7FLD - chains A and B; structure by X-ray diffraction, 1.51 A resolution.

Chain A:
Protein: Pre-mRNA-splicing factor 8
Organism: Saccharomyces cerevisiae S288C
UniProt: P33334 (PRP8_YEAST); numbering as in UniProt (aligned over 1836-2090)
Chain sequence (258 residues; each row starts with the number of its first residue):
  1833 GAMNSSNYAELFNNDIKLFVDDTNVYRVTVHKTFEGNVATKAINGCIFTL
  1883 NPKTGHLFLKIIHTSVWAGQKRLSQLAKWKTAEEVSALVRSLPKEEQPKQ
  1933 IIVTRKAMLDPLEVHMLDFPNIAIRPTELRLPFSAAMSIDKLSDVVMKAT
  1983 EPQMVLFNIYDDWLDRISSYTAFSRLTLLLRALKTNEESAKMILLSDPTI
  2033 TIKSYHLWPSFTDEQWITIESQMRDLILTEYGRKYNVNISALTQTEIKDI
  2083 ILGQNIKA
Disordered / not traced: 2070-2090
Differences from the reference sequence: expression tag (1833-1835)
Ligand contacts: VQ2 ([4-(diethylcarbamoyl)phenyl]boronic acid): Ile1848, Leu1850, Asn1883, Thr1886, Phe1890, Leu1924, Glu1928, Pro1930

Chain B:
Protein: A1 cistron-splicing factor AAR2
Organism: Saccharomyces cerevisiae S288C
UniProt: P32357 (AAR2_YEAST); aligned to UniProt positions 1-317 over residues 1-317
Chain sequence (308 residues; row label = number of the first residue in the row; note: 13 numbers in that range are skipped by the numbering (no residue carries them; nothing is unmodelled there); numbers below 1 keep their minus sign (Gly-3 is residue -3)):
    -3 GAMAMNTVPFTSAPIEVTIGIDQYSFNVKENQPFHGIKDIPIGHVHVIHF
    47 QHADNSSMRYGYWFDCRMGNFYIQYDPKDGLYKMMEERDGAKFENIVHNF
    97 KERQMMVSYPKIDEDDTWYNLTEFVQMDKIRKIVRKDENQFSYVDSSMTT
   147 VQENEL
   166 SSSSSDPAHSLNYTVINFKSREAIRPGHEMEDFLDKSYYLNTVMLQGIFK
   216 NSSNYFGELQFAFLNAMFFGNYGSSLQWHAMIELICSSATVPKHMLDKLD
   266 EILYYQIKTLPEQYSDILLNERVWNICLYSSFQKNSLHNTEKIMENKYPE
   316 LL
Disordered / not traced: -3 to 0, 166-169
Differences from the reference sequence: expression tag (-3 to 0); conflict Ser166 (Leu153 in P32357), Ser167 (Lys154 in P32357), Ser170 (Asp in P32357)
Curated features (UniProtKB/Swiss-Prot):
  - region: Leu261 to Ile282 (Leucine-zipper)
  - modified residue: Ser253 (Phosphoserine), Thr274 (Phosphothreonine)

Interface between chain A and chain B:
Residue-residue contacts - 17 pairs, chain A then chain B:
  Gln1907(A) - Met195(B)
  Gln1907(A) - Leu199(B)
  Leu1908(A) - Met195(B)  hydrophobic
  Trp1911(A) - Glu194(B)
  Trp1911(A) - Met195(B)  hydrophobic
  Trp1911(A) - Phe198(B)  hydrophobic
  Asp1942(A) - Lys184(B)  salt bridge
  Asp1942(A) - Phe198(B)
  Glu1945(A) - Lys184(B)  salt bridge
  Val1946(A) - Ile189(B)  hydrophobic
  Val1946(A) - Glu194(B)
  Val1946(A) - Phe198(B)  hydrophobic
  His1947(A) - Glu194(B)  salt bridge
  Leu1949(A) - Lys184(B)
  Leu1949(A) - Ser185(B)
  Leu1949(A) - Arg186(B)
  Asp1950(A) - Arg186(B)  salt bridge

Summary:
The interface between chain A and chain B involves 9 residues on one side and 8 on the other, with 4 salt
bridges. Polar contacts include Asp1942(A)-Lys184(B), Glu1945(A)-Lys184(B) and His1947(A)-Glu194(B). Chain A
binds compound VQ2.
Chain A is Pre-mRNA-splicing factor 8 and chain B is A1 cistron-splicing factor AAR2, both from Saccharomyces
cerevisiae S288C; the structure, PanDDA analysis group deposition -- Aar2/RNaseH in complex with fragment
P05B11 from the F2X-Universal Library, was determined by X-ray diffraction together with 5ST0, 5ST1, 5ST2,
5ST3, 5ST4, 5ST5 and 248 further entries from the same study.
